9C82 - chains A and D of the 5 polymer chains in the assembly; structure by electron microscopy, 6.84 A resolution (low resolution: residue-level contacts below are approximate; hydrogen-bond / salt-bridge calls are withheld).

Chain A:
Molecule: Phosphoinositide 3-kinase regulatory subunit 4
Organism: Homo sapiens
Notes: EC 2.7.11.1
Reference sequence: Q99570 (PI3R4_HUMAN); residues 1-1358 here = UniProt positions 1-1358
Chain sequence (1358 residues; row label = number of the first residue in the row):
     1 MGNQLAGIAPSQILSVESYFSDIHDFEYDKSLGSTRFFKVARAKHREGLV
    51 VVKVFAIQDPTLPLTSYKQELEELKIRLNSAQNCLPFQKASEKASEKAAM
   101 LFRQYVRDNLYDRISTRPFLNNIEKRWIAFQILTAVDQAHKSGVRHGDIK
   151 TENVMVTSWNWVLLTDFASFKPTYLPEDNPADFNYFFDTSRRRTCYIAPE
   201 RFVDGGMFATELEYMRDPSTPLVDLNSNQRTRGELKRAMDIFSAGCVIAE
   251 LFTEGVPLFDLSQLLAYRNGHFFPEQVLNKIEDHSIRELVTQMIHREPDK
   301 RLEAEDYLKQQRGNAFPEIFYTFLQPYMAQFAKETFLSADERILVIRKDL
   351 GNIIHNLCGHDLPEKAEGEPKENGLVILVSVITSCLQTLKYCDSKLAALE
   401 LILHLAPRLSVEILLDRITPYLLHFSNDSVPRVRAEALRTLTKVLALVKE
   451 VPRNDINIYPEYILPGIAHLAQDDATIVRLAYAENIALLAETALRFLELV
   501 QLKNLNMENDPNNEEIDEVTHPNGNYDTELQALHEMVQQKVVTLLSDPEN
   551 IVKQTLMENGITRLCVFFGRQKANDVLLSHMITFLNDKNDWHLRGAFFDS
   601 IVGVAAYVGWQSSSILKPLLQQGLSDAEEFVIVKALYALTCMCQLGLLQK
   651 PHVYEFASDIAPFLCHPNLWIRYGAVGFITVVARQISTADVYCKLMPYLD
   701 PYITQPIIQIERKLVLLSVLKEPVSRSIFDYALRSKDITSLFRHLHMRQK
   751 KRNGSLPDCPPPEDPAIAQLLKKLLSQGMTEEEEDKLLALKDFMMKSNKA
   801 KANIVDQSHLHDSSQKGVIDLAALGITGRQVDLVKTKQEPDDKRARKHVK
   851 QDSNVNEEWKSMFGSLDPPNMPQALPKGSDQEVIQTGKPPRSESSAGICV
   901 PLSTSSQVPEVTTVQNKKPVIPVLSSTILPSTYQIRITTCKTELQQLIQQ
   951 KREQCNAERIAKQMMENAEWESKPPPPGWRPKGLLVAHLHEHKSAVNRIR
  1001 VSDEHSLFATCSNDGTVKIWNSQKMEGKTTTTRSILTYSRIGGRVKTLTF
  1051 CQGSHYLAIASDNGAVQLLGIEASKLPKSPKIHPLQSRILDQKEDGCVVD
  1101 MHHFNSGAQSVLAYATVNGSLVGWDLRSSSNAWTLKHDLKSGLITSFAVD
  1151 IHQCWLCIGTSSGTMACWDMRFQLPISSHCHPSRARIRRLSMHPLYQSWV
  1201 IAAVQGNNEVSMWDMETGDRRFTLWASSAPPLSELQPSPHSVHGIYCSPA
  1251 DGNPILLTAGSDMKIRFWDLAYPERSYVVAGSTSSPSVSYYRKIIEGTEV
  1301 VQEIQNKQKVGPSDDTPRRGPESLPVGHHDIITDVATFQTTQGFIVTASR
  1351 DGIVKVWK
Unresolved in the structure: 1-63, 87-104, 205-232, 359-371, 505-525, 808-969, 1307-1321
Curated features (UniProtKB/Swiss-Prot):
  - active site: Asp148 (Proton acceptor)
  - binding site (ATP): Leu32 to Val40, Lys53
  - modified residue: Ser808 (Phosphoserine), Ser813 (Phosphoserine), Ser853 (Phosphoserine), Ser865 (Phosphoserine), Thr1316 (Phosphothreonine)
  - lipidation: Gly2 (N-myristoyl glycine)
  - natural variant: Arg936 (R936Q: In a breast cancer sample)

Chain D:
Molecule: Beclin-1
Organism: Homo sapiens
Reference sequence: Q14457 (BECN1_HUMAN); numbering as in UniProt (aligned over 1-450)
Chain sequence (450 residues; numbered 1 to 450; the number before each row is that of its first residue):
     1 MEGSKTSNNSTMQVSFVCQRCSQPLKLDTSFKILDRVTIQELTAPLLTTA
    51 QAKPGETQEEETNSGEEPFIETPRQDGVSRRFIPPARMMSTESANSFTLI
   101 GEASDGGTMENLSRRLKVTGDLFDIMSGQTDVDHPLCEECTDTLLDQLDT
   151 QLNVTENECQNYKRCLEILEQMNEDDSEQLQMELKELALEEERLIQELED
   201 VEKNRKIVAENLEKVQAEAERLDQEEAQYQREYSEFKRQQLELDDELKSV
   251 ENQMRYAQTQLDKLKKTNVFNATFHIWHSGQFGTINNFRLGRLPSVPVEW
   301 NEINAAWGQTVLLLHALANKMGLKFQRYRLVPYGNHSYLESLTDKSKELP
   351 LYCSGGLRFFWDNKFDHAMVAFLDCVQQFKEEVEKGETRFCLPYRMDVEK
   401 GKIEDTGGSGGSYSIKTQFNSEEQWTKALKFMLTNLKWGLAWVSSQFYNK
Unresolved in the structure: 1-109, 354-362, 450
Curated features (UniProtKB/Swiss-Prot):
  - region: Trp425 to Lys450 (Required for membrane-association)
  - motif: Thr108 to Ser127 (BH3)
  - modified residue: Met1 (N-acetylmethionine), Ser15 (Phosphoserine), Ser30 (Phosphoserine), Ser90 (Phosphoserine), Ser93 (Phosphoserine), Ser96 (Phosphoserine), Thr119 (Phosphothreonine)
  - cross-link (Glycyl lysine isopeptide (Lys-Gly)): Lys402 (interchain with G-Cter in ubiquitin), Lys437 (interchain with G-Cter in ubiquitin)
  - mutagenesis: Ser90 (S90A: Complete loss of phosphorylation. Complete loss of phosphorylation and defective autophagic function; when associated with Ala-93), Ser93 (S93A: Partial loss of phosphorylation. Complete loss of phosphorylation and defective autophagic function; when associated with Ala-90), Leu112 (L112A: Weakly decreases interaction with MUHV-4 M11, greatly decreases interaction with BCL2L1 isoform Bcl-X(L)), Leu116 (L116A: Decreases interaction with BCL2L1 isoform Bcl-X(L)), Lys117 (K117A: Weakly decreases interaction with MUHV-4 M11, greatly decreases interaction with BCL2L1 isoform Bcl-X(L); K117R: Does not affect ubiquitination by the DCX(AMBRA1) complex), Gly120 to Asp121 (Weakly decreases interaction with MUHV-4 M11, disrupts interaction with BCL2L1 isoform Bcl-X(L)), Gly120 (G120E: Decreases interaction with MUHV-4 M11, disrupts interaction with BCL2L1 isoform Bcl-X(L)), Asp121 (D121A: No effect on interaction with MUHV-4 M11, disrupts interaction with BCL2L1 isoform Bcl-X(L)), Phe123 (F123A: Weakly decreases interaction with MUHV-4 M11, disrupts interaction with BCL2 and decreases interaction with BCL2L1 isoform Bcl-X(L). Reduces interaction with BCL2L10), Asp133 (D133A: Abolishes in vitro cleavage by CASP3 and CASP8; when associated with A-149; D133A: Abolishes in vitro cleavage by CASP8; when associated with A-146), Asp146 (D146A: Abolishes in vitro cleavage by CASP8; when associated with A-133), Asp149 (D149A: Abolishes in vitro cleavage by CASP3 and CASP8; when associated with A-133; D149E: Abolishes in vitro cleavage by CASP3), 4 further mutagenesis entries in UniProt

Interface between chain A and chain D:
Contacting residue pairs (39):
  Ala689(A) with Cys165(D)
  Tyr692(A) with Ile168(D); Leu169(D)
  Cys693(A) with Cys165(D); Ile168(D)
  Lys1093(A) with Arg231(D)
  Glu1094(A) with Arg231(D)
  Val1117(A) with Arg231(D); Ser234(D); Glu235(D)
  Asn1118(A) with Gln230(D); Arg231(D); Glu232(D); Ser234(D); Glu235(D)
  Gly1119(A) with Ala227(D); Gln230(D); Arg231(D); Ser234(D)
  His1137(A) with Ala227(D)
  Leu1139(A) with Glu226(D); Ala227(D); Gln230(D)
  Gly1142(A) with Gln230(D); Ser234(D)
  Leu1143(A) with Gln230(D); Ser234(D)
  Ile1144(A) with Ser234(D)
  Glu1322(A) with Thr267(D)
  His1329(A) with Ser249(D); Asn252(D); Gln253(D); Tyr256(D)
  Asp1330(A) with Ser249(D); Asn252(D)
  Ile1331(A) with Asp245(D); Ser249(D)
  Arg1350(A) with Asp245(D); Ser249(D)
Also at the interface, not in a pair above, chain A (23 interface residues in all): Asp690, Pro706, Asp1138, Ser1323, Asp1351
Also at the interface, not in a pair above, chain D (21 interface residues in all): Asp176, Tyr233, Lys237, Arg238, Lys263

In short:
23 residues of chain A and 21 residues of chain D are in contact. Curated annotation (UniProt) lists
active-site residue Asp148(A) and 10 ATP-binding residues on chain A; 15 mutagenesis sites on chain D.
Chain A is Phosphoinositide 3-kinase regulatory subunit 4 and chain D is Beclin-1, both from Homo sapiens; the
structure, Structure of human ULK1C:PI3KC3-C1 supercomplex, was determined by electron microscopy.
